PDB entry 4PRY | X-ray diffraction, 1.70 A resolution | chains A and B

== Chain A ==
Molecule: Caspase-3
Organism: Homo sapiens
Notes: EC 3.4.22.56
UniProt: P42574 (CASP3_HUMAN); residue numbers follow UniProt; this construct covers 1-277
Amino-acid sequence (285 residues; row label = number of the first residue in the row):
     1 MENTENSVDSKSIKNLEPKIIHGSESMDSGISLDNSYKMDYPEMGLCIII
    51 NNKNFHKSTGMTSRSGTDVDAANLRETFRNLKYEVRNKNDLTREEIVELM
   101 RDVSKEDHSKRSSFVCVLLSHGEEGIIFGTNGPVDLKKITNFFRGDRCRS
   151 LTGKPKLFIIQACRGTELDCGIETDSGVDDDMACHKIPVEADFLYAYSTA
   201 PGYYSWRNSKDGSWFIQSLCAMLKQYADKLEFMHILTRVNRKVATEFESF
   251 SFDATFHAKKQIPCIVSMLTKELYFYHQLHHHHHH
Disordered / not traced: 1-28, 175-176, 280-285
Differences from the reference sequence: expression tag (278-285)
UniProt features mapped onto this chain:
  - active site: H121, C163
  - modified residue: M1 (N-acetylmethionine), K11 (N6-acetyllysine), S26 (Phosphoserine), C163 (S-nitrosocysteine), R207 (Microbial infection: ADP-riboxanated arginine)

== Chain B ==
Molecule: Ac-LETD-CHO
Amino-acid sequence (5 residues; row label = number of the first residue in the row):
   401 XLETD
Modified residues: ACE (acetyl group) at position 401; D405 (aspartic aldehyde; ASA)

== How chain A and chain B interact ==
Residue-residue contacts - 26 pairs, chain A then chain B:
  S63(A) - E403(B)
  R64(A) - D405(B)
  S65(A) - E403(B)
  S120(A) - D405(B)
  H121(A) - D405(B)
  G122(A) - D405(B)  hydrogen bond (backbone-backbone)
  Q161(A) - D405(B)
  A162(A) - D405(B)
  C163(A) - D405(B)  hydrogen bond (side chain-backbone)
  Y204(A) - T404(B)
  S205(A) - T404(B)
  S205(A) - D405(B)  hydrogen bond (backbone-backbone)
  W206(A) - L402(B)  hydrophobic
  W206(A) - E403(B)
  W206(A) - T404(B)
  R207(A) - L402(B)
  R207(A) - E403(B)  salt bridge
  R207(A) - T404(B)  hydrogen bond (side chain-backbone)
  R207(A) - D405(B)
  N208(A) - ACE_401(B)
  N208(A) - L402(B)
  S209(A) - ACE_401(B)  hydrogen bond (backbone-backbone)
  S209(A) - E403(B)
  W214(A) - L402(B)
  S249(A) - L402(B)
  F250(A) - L402(B)

== In short ==
18 residues of chain A face 5 of chain B across their interface; the contacts include 5 hydrogen bonds and 1
salt bridge. Polar contacts include R207(A)-E403(B), C163(A)-D405(B) and R207(A)-T404(B). Curated annotation
(UniProt) lists active-site residues H121(A) and C163(A) on chain A.
Here chain A is Caspase-3 (Homo sapiens) and chain B is Ac-LETD-CHO. Entry 4PRY (Caspase-8 specific unnatural
amino acid peptides) was determined by X-ray diffraction (same publication as 4PRZ, 4PS0 and 4PS1).
